6DDT - chain A; structure by X-ray diffraction, 2.10 A resolution.

# Chain A
Molecule: Beta-mannosidase
Source organism: Mus musculus
Notes: EC 3.2.1.25
UniProtKB: Q8K2I4 (MANBA_MOUSE); numbering as in UniProt (aligned over 22-879)
Amino-acid sequence (868 residues; numbered 12 to 879; the number before each row is that of its first residue):
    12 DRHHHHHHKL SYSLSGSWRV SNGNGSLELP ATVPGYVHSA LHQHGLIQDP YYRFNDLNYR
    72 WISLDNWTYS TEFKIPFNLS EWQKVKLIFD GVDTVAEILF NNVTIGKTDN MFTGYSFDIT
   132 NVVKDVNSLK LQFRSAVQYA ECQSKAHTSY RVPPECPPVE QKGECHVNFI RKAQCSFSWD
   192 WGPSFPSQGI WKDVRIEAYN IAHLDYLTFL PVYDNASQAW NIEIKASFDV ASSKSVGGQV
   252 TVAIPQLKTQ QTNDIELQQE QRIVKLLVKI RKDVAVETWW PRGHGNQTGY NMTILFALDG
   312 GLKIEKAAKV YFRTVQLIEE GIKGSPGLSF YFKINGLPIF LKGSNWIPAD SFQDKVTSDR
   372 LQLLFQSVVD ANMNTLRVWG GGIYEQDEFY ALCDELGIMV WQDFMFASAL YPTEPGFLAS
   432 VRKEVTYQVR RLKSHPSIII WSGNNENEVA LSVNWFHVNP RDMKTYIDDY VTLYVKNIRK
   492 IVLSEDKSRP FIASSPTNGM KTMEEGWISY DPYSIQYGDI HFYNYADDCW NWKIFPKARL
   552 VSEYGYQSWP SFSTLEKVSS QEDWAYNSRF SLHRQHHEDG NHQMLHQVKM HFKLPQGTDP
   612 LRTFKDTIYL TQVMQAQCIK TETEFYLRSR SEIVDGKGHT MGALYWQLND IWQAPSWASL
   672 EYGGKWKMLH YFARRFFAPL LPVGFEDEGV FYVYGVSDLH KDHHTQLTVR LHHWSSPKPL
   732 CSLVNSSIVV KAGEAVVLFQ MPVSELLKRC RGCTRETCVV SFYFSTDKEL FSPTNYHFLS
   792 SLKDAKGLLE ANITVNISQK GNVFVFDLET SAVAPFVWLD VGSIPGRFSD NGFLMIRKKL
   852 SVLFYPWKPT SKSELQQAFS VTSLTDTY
Disordered / not traced: 12-17
Sequence notes: expression tag (12-21)
Cystine bridges: Cys167-Cys176, Cys540-Cys629, Cys732-Cys761, Cys764-Cys769
Glycans and other covalent adducts: N-acetylglucosamine (NAG) linked to Asn35, Asn77, Asn297, Asn302; glycan linked to Asn113, Asn803
Bound ions: Ca2+: Thr508, Asn509, Pro523, Ser525, Tyr528, Asp530
Curated features (UniProtKB/Swiss-Prot):
  - active site: Glu457 (Proton donor), Glu554 (Nucleophile)
  - binding site (substrate): Trp190 to Trp192, Asn456
  - glycosylation (N-linked (GlcNAc...) asparagine): Asn35, Asn77, Asn89, Asn113, Asn226, Asn297, Asn302, Asn736, Asn803, Asn807

# Summary
N-acetylglucosamine is covalently linked to Asn35, Asn77, Asn297 and Asn302. Thr508, Asn509, Pro523, Ser525,
Tyr528 and Asp530 coordinate Ca2+. From UniProt: active-site residues Glu457 and Glu554 and 4
substrate-binding residues.
Chain A is Beta-mannosidase (Mus musculus); the structure, mouse beta-mannosidase (MANBA), was determined by
X-ray diffraction, deposited together with 6DDU.
